4BBR - chains C and K of the 13 polymer chains in the assembly; structure by X-ray diffraction, 3.40 A resolution.

== Chain C ==
Protein: DNA-directed RNA polymerase II subunit RPB3
From: Saccharomyces cerevisiae
Reference sequence: P16370 (RPB3_YEAST); residue numbers follow UniProt; this construct covers 1-318
Chain sequence (318 residues; numbered 1 to 318; the number before each row is that of its first residue):
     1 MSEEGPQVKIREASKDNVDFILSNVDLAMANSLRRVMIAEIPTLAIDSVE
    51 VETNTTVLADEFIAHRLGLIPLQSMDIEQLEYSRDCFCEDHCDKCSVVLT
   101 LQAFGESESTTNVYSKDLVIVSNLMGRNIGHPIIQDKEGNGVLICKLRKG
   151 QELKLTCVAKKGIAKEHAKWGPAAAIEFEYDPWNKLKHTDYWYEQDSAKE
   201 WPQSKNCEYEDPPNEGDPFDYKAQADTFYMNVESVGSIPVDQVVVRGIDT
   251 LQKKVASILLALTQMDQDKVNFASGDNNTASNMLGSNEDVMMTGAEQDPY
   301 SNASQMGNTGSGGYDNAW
Disordered / not traced: 1-2, 269-318
Swiss-Prot annotation at these positions:
  - binding site (Zn(2+)): Cys-86, Cys-88, Cys-92, Cys-95
  - modified residue: Ser-2 (N-acetylserine)
  - natural variant: Ala-30 (A30D: In mutant RPB3-1)
  - mutagenesis: Lys-9 (K9E: Transcript termination readthrough)
Ion coordination: Zn2+: Cys-86, Cys-88, Cys-92, Cys-95

== Chain K ==
Protein: DNA-directed RNA polymerase II subunit RPB11
From: Saccharomyces cerevisiae
Reference sequence: P38902 (RPB11_YEAST); numbering as in UniProt (aligned over 1-120)
Chain sequence (120 residues; numbered 1 to 120; the number before each row is that of its first residue):
     1 MNAPDRFELFLLGEGESKLKIDPDTKAPNAVVITFEKEDHTLGNLIRAEL
    51 LNDRKVLFAAYKVEHPFFARFKLRIQTTEGYDPKDALKNACNSIINKLGA
   101 LKTNFETEWNLQTLAADDAF
Disordered / not traced: 115-120
Swiss-Prot annotation at these positions:
  - mutagenesis: Glu-108 (E108G/V: Transcript termination readthrough; E108K: Transcript termination readthrough. Lethal), Leu-111 (L111P: Transcript termination readthrough), Leu-114 (L114P: Transcript termination readthrough)

== How chain C and chain K interact ==
Pairs across the interface - 89 pairs, chain C then chain K:
  Glu-3(C) with Ala-100(K); Thr-103(K); Asn-104(K), hydrogen bond
  Glu-4(C) with Ala-100(K)
  Pro-6(C) with Lys-97(K); Leu-101(K), hydrophobic; Asn-104(K)
  Gln-7(C) with Asn-104(K)
  Val-8(C) with Leu-101(K), hydrophobic; Phe-105(K), hydrophobic; Glu-108(K)
  Lys-9(C) with Glu-108(K)
  Ile-10(C) with Phe-105(K), hydrophobic; Glu-108(K), hydrogen bond (backbone-side chain); Trp-109(K); Gln-112(K)
  Ala-13(C) with Trp-109(K), hydrophobic; Gln-112(K); Leu-114(K)
  Ser-14(C) with Trp-109(K); Leu-114(K)
  Lys-15(C) with Leu-114(K)
  Val-18(C) with Trp-109(K), hydrophobic
  Leu-22(C) with Leu-101(K), hydrophobic
  Asp-26(C) with Glu-49(K); Asn-52(K), hydrogen bond
  Ala-28(C) with Asn-44(K); Leu-45(K); Ala-48(K), hydrophobic
  Met-29(C) with Leu-45(K), hydrophobic; Lys-97(K); Leu-98(K), hydrophobic
  Ser-32(C) with Thr-41(K), hydrogen bond (side chain-backbone); Leu-45(K)
  Leu-33(C) with Leu-101(K), hydrophobic
  Arg-35(C) with Asp-39(K), salt bridge; His-40(K); Thr-41(K), hydrogen bond
  Val-36(C) with Thr-41(K)
  Glu-40(C) with Asp-39(K)
  Arg-84(C) with Phe-10(K); Leu-11(K)
  Ile-163(C) with Phe-10(K), hydrophobic
  Ala-164(C) with Arg-6(K)
  Lys-165(C) with Arg-6(K), hydrogen bond (backbone-side chain); Leu-9(K), hydrogen bond (side chain-backbone); Asp-39(K), salt bridge
  Glu-166(C) with Arg-6(K), hydrogen bond (backbone-side chain); Phe-10(K)
  His-167(C) with Arg-6(K)
  Val-240(C) with Trp-109(K), hydrophobic
  Asp-241(C) with Phe-105(K); Trp-109(K), hydrogen bond
  Val-244(C) with Phe-105(K), hydrophobic
  Val-245(C) with Lys-102(K); Phe-105(K), hydrophobic; Glu-106(K)
  Ile-248(C) with Leu-98(K); Lys-102(K)
  Asp-249(C) with Lys-102(K), salt bridge
  Leu-251(C) with Leu-45(K), hydrophobic; Leu-98(K), hydrophobic
  Gln-252(C) with Ile-95(K), hydrogen bond (side chain-backbone); Leu-98(K); Gly-99(K)
  Lys-254(C) with Glu-38(K), salt bridge; Asp-39(K), salt bridge; Leu-42(K)
  Val-255(C) with Cys-91(K); Ile-94(K), hydrophobic; Ile-95(K), hydrophobic
  Ala-256(C) with Ile-95(K)
  Ile-258(C) with Lys-18(K); Leu-19(K); Phe-35(K), hydrophobic; Glu-38(K); Leu-42(K), hydrophobic; Cys-91(K), hydrophobic
  Leu-259(C) with Lys-88(K); Cys-91(K), hydrophobic; Asn-92(K); Ile-95(K), hydrophobic
  Ala-261(C) with Leu-19(K), hydrophobic
  Leu-262(C) with Leu-19(K), hydrophobic; Ile-21(K), hydrophobic; Leu-87(K), hydrophobic
  Met-265(C) with Leu-19(K); Ile-21(K), hydrophobic
  Asp-266(C) with Lys-84(K), salt bridge
Also at the interface, not in a pair above, chain C (46 interface residues in all): Gly-5, Phe-20, Asn-31
Also at the interface, not in a pair above, chain K (41 interface residues in all): Phe-7, Ile-46

== In short ==
Chain C and chain K form an interface of 46 and 41 residues respectively; the contacts include 10 hydrogen
bonds and 6 salt bridges. Polar contacts include Arg-35(C)/Asp-39(K), Lys-165(C)/Asp-39(K) and
Asp-249(C)/Lys-102(K).
Chain C is DNA-directed RNA polymerase II subunit RPB3 and chain K is DNA-directed RNA polymerase II subunit
RPB11, both from Saccharomyces cerevisiae; the structure, Structure of RNA polymerase II-TFIIB complex, was
determined by X-ray diffraction, deposited together with 4BBS.
